Entry 6LO8 (electron microscopy, 3.83 A resolution); this record covers chains F and H of the 10 polymer chains in the assembly.

[Chain F]
Protein: Mitochondrial import inner membrane translocase subunit TIM12
Organism: Saccharomyces cerevisiae (strain ATCC 204508 / S288c)
UniProtKB: P32830 (TIM12_YEAST); residues 1-109 here = UniProt positions 1-109
Sequence (109 residues; row label = number of the first residue in the row):
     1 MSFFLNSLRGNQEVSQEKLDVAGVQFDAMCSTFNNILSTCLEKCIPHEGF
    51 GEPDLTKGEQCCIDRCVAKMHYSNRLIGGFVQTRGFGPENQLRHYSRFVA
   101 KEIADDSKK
Not modelled in the structure: 1-14, 99-109
Cystine bridges: C40-C66, C44-C62
Curated features (UniProtKB/Swiss-Prot):
  - motif: C40 to C66 (Twin CX3C motif)
  - modified residue: S2 (N-acetylserine)

[Chain H]
Protein: Mitochondrial import inner membrane translocase subunit TIM10
Organism: Saccharomyces cerevisiae (strain ATCC 204508 / S288c)
UniProtKB: P87108 (TIM10_YEAST); residues 1-93 here = UniProt positions 1-93
Sequence (93 residues; each row starts with the number of its first residue):
     1 MSFLGFGGGQPQLSSQQKIQAAEAELDLVTDMFNKLVNNCYKKCINTSYS
    51 EGELNKNESSCLDRCVAKYFETNVQVGENMQKMGQSFNAAGKF
Not modelled in the structure: 1-13, 88-93
Cystine bridges: C40-C65, C44-C61
Curated features (UniProtKB/Swiss-Prot):
  - region: M1 to D31 (Interaction with transmembrane regions of transmembrane proteins in transit), N73 to F93 (Required for heterohexamerization)
  - motif: C40 to C65 (Twin CX3C motif)

[Interface between chain F and chain H]
Residue-residue contacts (6; chain F residue first):
  H94(F) - T30(H)
  H94(F) - F33(H)
  Y95(F) - T30(H)
  F98(F) - E25(H)
  F98(F) - L26(H)  hydrophobic
  F98(F) - V29(H)  hydrophobic
Also at the interface, not in a pair above, chain F (4 interface residues in all): L92

[Summary]
4 residues of chain F and 5 residues of chain H are in contact.
Here chain F is Mitochondrial import inner membrane translocase subunit TIM12 and chain H is Mitochondrial
import inner membrane translocase subunit TIM10, both from Saccharomyces cerevisiae (strain ATCC 204508 /
S288c). Entry 6LO8 (Cryo-EM structure of the TIM22 complex from yeast) was determined by electron microscopy.
